PDB entry 4PAR | X-ray diffraction, 2.89 A resolution | chains E and B of the 8 polymer chains in the assembly

[Chain E]
Molecule: 18-nt DNA strand
Sequence (18 nucleotides; row label = number of the first residue in the row):
     1 TGCTXGATAC AATAGGCC
Modified residues: 5HC (2'-deoxy-5-(hydroxymethyl)cytidine 5'-(dihydrogen phosphate)) at position 5

[Chain B]
Protein: Uncharacterized protein AbaSI
Organism: Acinetobacter baumannii
Reference sequence: B0VN39 (B0VN39_ACIBS); numbering as in UniProt (aligned over 1-321)
Amino-acid sequence (321 residues; each row starts with the number of its first residue):
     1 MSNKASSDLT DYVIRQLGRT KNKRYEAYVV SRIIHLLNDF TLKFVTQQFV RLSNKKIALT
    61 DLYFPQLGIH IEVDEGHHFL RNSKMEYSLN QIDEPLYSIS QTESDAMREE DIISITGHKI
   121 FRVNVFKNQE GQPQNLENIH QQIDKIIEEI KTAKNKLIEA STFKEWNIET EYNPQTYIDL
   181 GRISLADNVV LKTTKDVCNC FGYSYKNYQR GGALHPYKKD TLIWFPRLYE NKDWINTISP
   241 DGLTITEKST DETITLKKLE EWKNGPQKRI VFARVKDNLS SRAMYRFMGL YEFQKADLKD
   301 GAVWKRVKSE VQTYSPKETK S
Disordered / not traced: 1-4, 318-321
Sequence notes: engineered mutation Ser-2 (Cys in B0VN39), Ser-309 (Cys in B0VN39), Ser-321 (Cys in B0VN39)
From the paper describing this entry:
  - catalytic residues: Lys-23, Asp-61, Glu-72, Val-73, Asp-74, Glu-75, His-78 (proposed by the authors, not directly observed)
  - mutagenesis - K23A, D61A, E75A, H78A, D105A, W234A, L259A, R269A, W304A: abolished catalytic activity
  - mutagenesis - D74A, E103A, R108A, W224A, N236A: decreased catalytic activity
  - mutagenesis - H77A, Q209A, T253A, K263A: unchanged catalytic activity
  - binding site for the 18-nt DNA strand: Gln-209, Arg-282
  - binding site for the 18-nt DNA strand (chain E): Gln-209

[How chain E and chain B interact]
Contacting residue pairs (7; chain E residue first):
  DA9(E) with Arg-274(B), salt bridge to the phosphate
  DC10(E) with Arg-282(B), phosphate contact; Ala-283(B), hydrogen bond to the phosphate
  DA11(E) with Ser-280(B), phosphate contact; Arg-282(B), salt bridge to the phosphate
  DC18(E) with Ser-83(B), hydrogen bond to the phosphate; Lys-84(B), sugar contact
Other interface residues (no listed pair), chain B (7 interface residues in all): Tyr-285

[Summary]
4 residues of chain E face 7 of chain B across their interface; the contacts include 2 hydrogen bonds and 2
salt bridges. Among the polar pairs are DC10(E)/Ala-283(B), DC18(E)/Ser-83(B) and DA9(E)/Arg-274(B). The paper
reports catalytic residues Lys-23(B), Asp-61(B) and Glu-72(B) among others; K23A, D61A and E75A of chain B,
among others, abolish catalytic activity; 18 substitutions were tested in all.
Here chain E is an 18-nt DNA strand and chain B is Uncharacterized protein AbaSI (Acinetobacter baumannii).
Entry 4PAR (The 5-Hydroxymethylcytosine-Specific Restriction Enzyme AbaSI in a Complex with Product-like DNA)
was determined by X-ray diffraction together with 4PBA and 4PBB from the same study.
